PDB entry 7PG2 | electron microscopy, 6.70 A resolution (low resolution: residue-level contacts below are approximate; hydrogen-bond / salt-bridge calls are withheld) | chains A and E of the 8 polymer chains in the assembly

# Chain A
Molecule: Isoform Short of Insulin receptor
From: Homo sapiens
Notes: EC 2.7.10.1
UniProtKB: P06213 (INSR_HUMAN), isoform P06213-2; residues -26 to 1343 here correspond to UniProt positions 1-1370 (UniProt number = residue number + 27)
Chain sequence (1382 residues; row label = number of the first residue in the row; numbers below 1 keep their minus sign (Met-26 is residue -26)):
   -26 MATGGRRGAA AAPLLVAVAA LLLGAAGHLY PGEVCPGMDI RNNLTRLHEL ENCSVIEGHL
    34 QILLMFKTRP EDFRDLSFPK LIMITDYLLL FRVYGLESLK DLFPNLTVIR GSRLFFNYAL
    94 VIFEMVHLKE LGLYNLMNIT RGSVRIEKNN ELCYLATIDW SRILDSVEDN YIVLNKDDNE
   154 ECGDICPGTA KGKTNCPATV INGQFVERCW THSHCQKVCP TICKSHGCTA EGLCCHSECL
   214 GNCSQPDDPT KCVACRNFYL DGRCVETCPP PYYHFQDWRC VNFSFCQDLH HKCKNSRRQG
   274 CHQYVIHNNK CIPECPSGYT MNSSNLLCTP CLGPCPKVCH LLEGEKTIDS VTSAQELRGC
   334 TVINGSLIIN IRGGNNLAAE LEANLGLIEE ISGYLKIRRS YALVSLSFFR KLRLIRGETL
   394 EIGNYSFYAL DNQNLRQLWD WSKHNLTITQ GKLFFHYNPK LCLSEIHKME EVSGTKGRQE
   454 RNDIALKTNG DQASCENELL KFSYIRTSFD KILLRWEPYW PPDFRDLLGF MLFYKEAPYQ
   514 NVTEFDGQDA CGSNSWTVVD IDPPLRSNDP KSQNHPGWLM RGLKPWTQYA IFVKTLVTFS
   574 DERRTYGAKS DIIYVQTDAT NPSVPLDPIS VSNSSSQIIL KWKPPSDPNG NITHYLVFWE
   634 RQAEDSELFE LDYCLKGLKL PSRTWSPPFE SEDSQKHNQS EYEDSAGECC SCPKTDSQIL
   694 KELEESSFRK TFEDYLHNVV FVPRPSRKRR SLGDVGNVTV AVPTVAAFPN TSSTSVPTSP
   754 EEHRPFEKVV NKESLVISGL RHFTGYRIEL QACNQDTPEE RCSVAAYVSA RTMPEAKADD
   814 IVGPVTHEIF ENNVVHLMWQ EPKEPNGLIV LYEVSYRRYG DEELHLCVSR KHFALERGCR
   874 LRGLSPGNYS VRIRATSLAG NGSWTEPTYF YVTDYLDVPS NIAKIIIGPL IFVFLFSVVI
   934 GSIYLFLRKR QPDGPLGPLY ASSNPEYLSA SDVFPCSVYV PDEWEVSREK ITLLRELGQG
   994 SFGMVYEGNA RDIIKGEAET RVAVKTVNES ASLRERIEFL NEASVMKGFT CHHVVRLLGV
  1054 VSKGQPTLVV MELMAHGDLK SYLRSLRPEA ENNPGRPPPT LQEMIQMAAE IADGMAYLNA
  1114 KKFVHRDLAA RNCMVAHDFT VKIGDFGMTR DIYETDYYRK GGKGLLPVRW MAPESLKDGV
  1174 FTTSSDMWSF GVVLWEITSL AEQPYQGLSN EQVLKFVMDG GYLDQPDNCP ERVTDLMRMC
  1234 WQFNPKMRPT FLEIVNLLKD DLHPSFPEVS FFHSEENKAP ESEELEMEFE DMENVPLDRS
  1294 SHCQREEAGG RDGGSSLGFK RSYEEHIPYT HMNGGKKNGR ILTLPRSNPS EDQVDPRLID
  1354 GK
Disordered / not traced: -26 to 0, 161-168, 449-450, 648-755, 790-792, 908-1355
Sequence notes: expression tag (1344-1355)
Curated features (UniProtKB/Swiss-Prot):
  - region: Glu706 to Phe714 (Insulin-binding), Tyr972 (Important for interaction with IRS1, SHC1 and STAT5B)
  - site: Phe39 (Insulin-binding)
  - modified residue: Ser373 (Phosphoserine), Tyr374 (Phosphotyrosine), Ser380 (Phosphoserine), Tyr972 (Phosphotyrosine)
  - glycosylation (N-linked (GlcNAc...) asparagine): Asn16, Asn25, Asn78, Asn111, Asn215, Asn255, Asn295, Asn337, Asn397, Asn418, Asn514, Asn606, Asn624, Asn671
Cystine bridges: Cys8-Cys26, Cys126-Cys155, Cys159-Cys182, Cys169-Cys188, Cys192-Cys201, Cys196-Cys207, Cys208-Cys216, Cys212-Cys225, Cys228-Cys237, Cys241-Cys253, Cys259-Cys284, Cys266-Cys274, Cys288-Cys301, Cys304-Cys308, Cys312-Cys333, Cys435-Cys468, Cys647-Cys860, Cys786-Cys795

# Chain E
Molecule: Insulin
From: Homo sapiens
UniProtKB: P01308 (INS_HUMAN); residues 1-21 here correspond to UniProt positions 90-110 (UniProt number = residue number + 89)
Chain sequence (21 residues; row label = number of the first residue in the row):
     1 GIVEQCCTSI CSLYQLENYC N
Cystine bridges: Cys6-Cys11

# Interface between chain A and chain E
Contacting residue pairs (18):
  Leu486(A) - Leu13(E)
  Arg488(A) - Leu13(E)
  Arg488(A) - Glu17(E)
  Phe503(A) - Tyr14(E)
  Asp535(A) - Ser12(E)
  Asp535(A) - Tyr14(E)
  Pro536(A) - Tyr14(E)
  Pro537(A) - Tyr14(E)
  Ser545(A) - Glu17(E)
  Ser545(A) - Asn18(E)
  Gln546(A) - Glu17(E)
  Pro549(A) - Tyr14(E)
  Gly550(A) - Leu13(E)
  Gly550(A) - Tyr14(E)
  Trp551(A) - Cys11(E)
  Trp551(A) - Ser12(E)
  Trp551(A) - Leu13(E)
  Arg554(A) - Cys11(E)
Also at the interface, not in a pair above, chain A (14 interface residues in all): Leu487, Leu552
Also at the interface, not in a pair above, chain E (7 interface residues in all): Leu16

# Summary
Chain A and chain E form an interface of 14 and 7 residues respectively.
Chain A is Isoform Short of Insulin receptor and chain E is Insulin, both from Homo sapiens; the structure,
Low resolution Cryo-EM structure of full-length insulin receptor bound to 3 insulin, conf 1, was determined by
electron microscopy, deposited together with 7PG0, 7PG3 and 7PG4.
